Entry 5O5P (electron microscopy, 4.10 A resolution (low resolution: residue-level contacts below are approximate; hydrogen-bond / salt-bridge calls are withheld)); this record covers chains 1 and 2 of the 4 polymer chains in the assembly.

[Chain 1]
Molecule: Capsid proteins, VP1
From: Human poliovirus 3
Reference sequence: Q84895 (Q84895_9ENTO); residues 1-300 here correspond to UniProt positions 579-878 (UniProt number = residue number + 578)
Chain sequence (300 residues; numbered 1 to 300; the number before each row is that of its first residue):
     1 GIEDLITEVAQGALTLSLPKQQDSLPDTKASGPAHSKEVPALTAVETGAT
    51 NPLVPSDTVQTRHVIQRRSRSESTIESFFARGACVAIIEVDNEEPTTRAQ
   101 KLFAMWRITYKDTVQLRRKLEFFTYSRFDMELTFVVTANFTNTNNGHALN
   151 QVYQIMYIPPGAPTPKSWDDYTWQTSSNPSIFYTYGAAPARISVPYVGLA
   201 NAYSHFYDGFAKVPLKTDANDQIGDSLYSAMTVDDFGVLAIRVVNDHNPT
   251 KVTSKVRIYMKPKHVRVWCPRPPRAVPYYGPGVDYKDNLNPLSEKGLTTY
Unresolved in the structure: 1-65
Differences from the reference sequence: engineered mutation M105 (Thr683 in Q84895), L132 (Phe710 in Q84895)
Small-molecule neighbours: 9LW (1-[5-[4-(ethoxyiminomethyl)phenoxy]-3-methyl-pentyl]-3-pyridin-4-yl-imidazol-2-one): I108, T109, Y110, K111, M130, L132, Y157, P179, S180, I181, I192, V194, V197, Y203, S204, H205, D235, F236

[Chain 2]
Molecule: Capsid proteins, VP2
From: Human poliovirus 3
Reference sequence: Q84895 (Q84895_9ENTO); residues 1-271 here correspond to UniProt positions 70-340 (UniProt number = residue number + 69)
Chain sequence (271 residues; numbered 1 to 271; the number before each row is that of its first residue):
     1 SPNVEACGYSDRVLQLTIGNSTITTQEAANSVVAYGRWPEFIRDDEANPV
    51 DQPTEPDVATCRFYTLDTVMWGKESKGWWWKLPDALRDMGLFGQNMYYHY
   101 LGRSGYTVHVQCNASKFHQGALGVFAIPEYCLAGDSDKQRYTSYANANPG
   151 EKGGKFYSQFNRDTAVTSPKREFCPVDYLLGCGVLLGNAFVYPHQIINLR
   201 TNNSATIVLPYVNAMAIDSMVKHNNWGIAILPLSPLDFAQESSVEIPITV
   251 TIAPMCSEFNGLRNVTAPKFQ
Unresolved in the structure: 1-11
Differences from the reference sequence: engineered mutation I18 (Leu87 in Q84895), M215 (Leu284 in Q84895), E241 (Asp310 in Q84895)

[Chain 1 / chain 2 interface]
Residue-residue contacts (68; chain 1 residue first):
  Y125(1) - E129(2)
  Y125(1) - V212(2)
  Y125(1) - N213(2)
  Y125(1) - A214(2)
  N201(1) - A214(2)
  A202(1) - A214(2)
  F206(1) - E129(2)
  F206(1) - C131(2)
  Y207(1) - E129(2)
  Y207(1) - C131(2)
  Y207(1) - K222(2)
  Y207(1) - H223(2)
  D208(1) - K81(2)
  D208(1) - E129(2)
  D208(1) - Y130(2)
  D208(1) - C131(2)
  D208(1) - N224(2)
  G209(1) - K222(2)
  F210(1) - T142(2)
  F210(1) - S143(2)
  F210(1) - Y144(2)
  F210(1) - A147(2)
  F210(1) - K222(2)
  A211(1) - K222(2)
  V213(1) - Y144(2)
  V213(1) - V221(2)
  V213(1) - P268(2)
  P214(1) - Y144(2)
  P214(1) - K269(2)
  L215(1) - K269(2)
  K216(1) - A267(2)
  D221(1) - K269(2)
  D225(1) - R171(2)
  L227(1) - R140(2)
  Y228(1) - C131(2)
  Y228(1) - L132(2)
  Y228(1) - R140(2)
  S229(1) - R140(2)
  C269(1) - V212(2)
  R271(1) - P128(2)
  R271(1) - E129(2)
  R271(1) - Y192(2)
  P272(1) - V184(2)
  P272(1) - N188(2)
  P272(1) - V191(2)
  P272(1) - Y192(2)
  P273(1) - V184(2)
  R274(1) - G183(2)
  A275(1) - G183(2)
  A275(1) - L185(2)
  V276(1) - L179(2)
  V276(1) - G183(2)
  Y279(1) - D137(2)
  Y279(1) - Q139(2)
  G280(1) - Q139(2)
  P281(1) - Q139(2)
  G282(1) - R140(2)
  V283(1) - C131(2)
  V283(1) - L132(2)
  V283(1) - C182(2)
  D284(1) - A133(2)
  D284(1) - G134(2)
  D284(1) - Q139(2)
  Y285(1) - A133(2)
  Y285(1) - F160(2)
  Y285(1) - C174(2)
  Y285(1) - V176(2)
  K286(1) - D137(2)
Interface residues without a listed pair, chain 1 (40 interface residues in all): T124, A200, A230, M231, P270, L289, P291
Interface residues without a listed pair, chain 2 (47 interface residues in all): Y35, I127, F173, P175, Y178, G181, A189, M215, A216, T266

[Overview]
40 residues of chain 1 and 47 residues of chain 2 are in contact. Ligands of chain 1: compound 9LW.
Here chain 1 is Capsid proteins, VP1 and chain 2 is Capsid proteins, VP2, both from Human poliovirus 3. Entry
5O5P (Poliovirus type 3 (strain Saukett) stabilized virus-like particle in complex with the pocket factor
compound GPP3) was determined by electron microscopy together with 5O5B from the same study.
